Entry 2D2M (X-ray diffraction, 2.85 A resolution); this record covers chains B and C of the 4 polymer chains in the assembly.

== Chain B ==
Name: Giant hemoglobin, A2(a5) globin chain
Source organism: Oligobrachia mashikoi
UniProt: Q7M413 (GLB5_OLIMA); residues 1-142 here correspond to UniProt positions 17-158 (UniProt number = residue number + 16)
Sequence (142 residues; each row starts with the number of its first residue):
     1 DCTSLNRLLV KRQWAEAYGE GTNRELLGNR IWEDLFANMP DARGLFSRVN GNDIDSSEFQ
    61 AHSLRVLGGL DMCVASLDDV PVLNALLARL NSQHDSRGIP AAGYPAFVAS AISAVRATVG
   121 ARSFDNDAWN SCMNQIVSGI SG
Cystine bridges: Cys2-Cys132
Ion coordination: heme Fe: His94 (together with oxygen molecule)
Small-molecule neighbours:
  - heme (HEM): Leu35, Leu45, Phe46, Arg48, Val49, His62, Arg65, Val66, Gly69, Leu70, Leu90, Gln93, His94, Arg97, Ile99, Gly103, Tyr104, Phe107, Ile136, Val137, Ile140
  - heme / oxygen molecule: Trp32, Leu35, Leu45, Phe46, Arg48, Val49, His62, Arg65, Val66, Gly69, Leu70, Leu90, Gln93, His94, Arg97, Ile99, Gly103, Tyr104, Phe107, Ile136, Val137, Ile140
  - oxygen molecule (OXY): Trp32, Phe46, His62, Val66, His94, Phe107

== Chain C ==
Name: Giant hemoglobin, B2(c) globin chain
Source organism: Oligobrachia mashikoi
UniProt: Q7M418 (GLBC_OLIMA); residues 1-147 here correspond to UniProt positions 17-163 (UniProt number = residue number + 16)
Sequence (147 residues; row label = number of the first residue in the row):
     1 SSCCSSEDRA NVMHNWDAAW SAAYSDRRVA LAQAVFASLF SRDAAAQGLF SGVSADNPDS
    61 ADFRAHCVRV VNGLDVAINM LNDPAVLNEQ LAHLSAQHQA RAGVAAAHFD VMAEAFAEVM
   121 PQVSSCFSSD SWNRCFARIA NGISAGL
Disordered / not traced: 1
Cystine bridges: Cys4-Cys135
Ion coordination: heme Fe: His98 (together with oxygen molecule)
Small-molecule neighbours:
  - heme (HEM): Leu39, Leu49, Phe50, Gly52, Val53, His66, Arg69, Val70, Gly73, Leu74, Leu94, Gln97, His98, Arg101, Val104, His108, Phe109, Met112, Phe136, Ala140, Ile143
  - heme / oxygen molecule: Phe36, Leu39, Leu49, Phe50, Gly52, Val53, His66, Arg69, Val70, Gly73, Leu74, Leu94, Gln97, His98, Arg101, Val104, His108, Phe109, Met112, Phe136, Ala140, Ile143
  - oxygen molecule (OXY): Phe36, Phe50, His66, Val70, His98, Met112

== How chain B and chain C interact ==
Pairs across the interface (40):
  Leu8(B) - Tyr24(C)
  Lys11(B) - Ala23(C)  hydrogen bond (side chain-backbone)
  Lys11(B) - Tyr24(C)
  Glu20(B) - Asn79(C)
  Gly21(B) - Asn79(C)
  Thr22(B) - Asp83(C)
  Arg24(B) - Asp75(C)  salt bridge
  Arg24(B) - Asn79(C)
  Glu25(B) - Asp83(C)
  Arg48(B) - His93(C)
  Ser57(B) - Ala85(C)
  Ser57(B) - Glu89(C)
  Glu58(B) - Glu89(C)
  Gln60(B) - Val86(C)
  Ala61(B) - Val86(C)  hydrophobic
  Ala61(B) - Glu89(C)
  Leu64(B) - Met80(C)  hydrophobic
  Arg65(B) - Gln90(C)
  Arg65(B) - His93(C)  hydrogen bond
  Gly68(B) - Asn72(C)
  Asp71(B) - Ala22(C)
  Asp71(B) - Arg28(C)  salt bridge
  Met72(B) - Val68(C)  hydrophobic
  Met72(B) - Arg69(C)
  Met72(B) - Asn72(C)
  Ala75(B) - Ala23(C)
  Ala75(B) - Tyr24(C)
  Ala75(B) - Ser25(C)  hydrogen bond (backbone-side chain)
  Ala75(B) - Arg28(C)
  Ser76(B) - Ser25(C)
  Asp78(B) - Tyr24(C)
  Asp79(B) - Arg64(C)  salt bridge
  Pro81(B) - Ala61(C)  hydrophobic
  Val82(B) - Arg64(C)
  Val82(B) - Ala65(C)  hydrophobic
  Ala85(B) - Ala65(C)  hydrophobic
  Ala85(B) - Arg69(C)  hydrogen bond (backbone-side chain)
  Leu86(B) - Ala65(C)
  Arg89(B) - Arg69(C)
  Arg89(B) - Arg101(C)
Interface residues without a listed pair, chain B (30 interface residues in all): Trp14, Gly69, Val74, Gln93
Interface residues without a listed pair, chain C (25 interface residues in all): Asp17, Trp20, Val76, Gln97

== In short ==
Chain B and chain C form an interface of 30 and 25 residues respectively, with 4 hydrogen bonds and 3 salt
bridges. Polar contacts include Arg24(B)-Asp75(C), Asp71(B)-Arg28(C) and Asp79(B)-Arg64(C). Heme is bound
between chain B and chain C.
Chain B is Giant hemoglobin, A2(a5) globin chain and chain C is Giant hemoglobin, B2(c) globin chain, both
from Oligobrachia mashikoi; the structure, Structure of an extracellular giant hemoglobin of the gutless beard
worm Oligobrachia mashikoi, was determined by X-ray diffraction (same publication as 2D2N).
